Entry 8X2U (electron microscopy, 3.57 A resolution); this record covers chains G and J of the 20 polymer chains in the assembly.

== Chain G (and J) ==
Name: Radial spoke head protein 4 homolog A
From: Mus musculus
Notes: chain J of this document is another copy of the same molecule, construct and numbering; everything in this record applies to it too
UniProtKB: Q8BYM7 (RSH4A_MOUSE); residue numbers follow UniProt; this construct covers 1-716
Sequence (716 residues; row label = number of the first residue in the row):
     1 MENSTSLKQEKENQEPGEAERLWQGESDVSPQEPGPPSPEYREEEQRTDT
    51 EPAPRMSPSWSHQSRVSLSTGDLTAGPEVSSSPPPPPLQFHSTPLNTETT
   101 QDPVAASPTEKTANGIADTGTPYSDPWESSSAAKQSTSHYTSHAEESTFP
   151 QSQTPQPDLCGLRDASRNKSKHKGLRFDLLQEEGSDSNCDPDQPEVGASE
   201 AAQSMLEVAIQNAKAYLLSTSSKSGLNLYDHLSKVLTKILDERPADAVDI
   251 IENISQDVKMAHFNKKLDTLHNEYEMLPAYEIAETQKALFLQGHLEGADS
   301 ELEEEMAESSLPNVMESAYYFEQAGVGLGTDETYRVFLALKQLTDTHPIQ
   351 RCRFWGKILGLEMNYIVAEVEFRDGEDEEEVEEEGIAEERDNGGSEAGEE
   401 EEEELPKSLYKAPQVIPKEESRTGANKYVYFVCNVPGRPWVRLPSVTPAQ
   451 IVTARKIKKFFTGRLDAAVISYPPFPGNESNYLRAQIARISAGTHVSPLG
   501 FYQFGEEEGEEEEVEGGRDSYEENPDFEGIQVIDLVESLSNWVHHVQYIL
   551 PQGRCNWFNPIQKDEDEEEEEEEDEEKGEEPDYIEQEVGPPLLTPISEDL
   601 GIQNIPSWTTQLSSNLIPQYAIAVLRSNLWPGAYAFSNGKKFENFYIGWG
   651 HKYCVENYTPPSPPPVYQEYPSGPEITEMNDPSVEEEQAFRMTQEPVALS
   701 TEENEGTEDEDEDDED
Disordered / not traced: 1-205, 262-272, 292-309, 378-412, 505-518, 562-584, 694-716 (chain J: 1-204, 262-270, 292-309, 378-410, 505-518, 562-584, 694-716)

== How chain G and chain J interact ==
Pairs across the interface (78; chain G residue first):
  Ala-213(G) with Leu-240(J), hydrophobic
  Tyr-216(G) with Arg-243(J); Pro-244(J), hydrogen bond (side chain-backbone); Ala-245(J); Ala-247(J)
  Leu-217(G) with Leu-236(J), hydrophobic; Leu-240(J), hydrophobic
  Thr-220(G) with Ala-245(J)
  Ser-221(G) with Ala-245(J); Ala-247(J); Val-248(J)
  Ser-222(G) with Asp-246(J), hydrogen bond
  Lys-223(G) with Asp-249(J), salt bridge
  Leu-226(G) with Val-248(J), hydrophobic
  Asn-227(G) with Val-248(J)
  Leu-228(G) with Ala-247(J), hydrophobic; Val-248(J); Ile-251(J), hydrophobic
  Leu-232(G) with Leu-236(J), hydrophobic
  Leu-236(G) with Leu-217(J), hydrophobic
  Ile-239(G) with Tyr-216(J), hydrophobic; Leu-228(J), hydrophobic
  Leu-240(G) with Ala-213(J), hydrophobic; Leu-217(J), hydrophobic
  Arg-243(G) with Tyr-216(J)
  Pro-244(G) with Tyr-216(J), hydrogen bond (backbone-side chain)
  Ala-245(G) with Thr-220(J); Ser-221(J)
  Asp-246(G) with Ser-221(J); Ser-222(J), hydrogen bond (side chain-backbone)
  Ala-247(G) with Tyr-216(J); Ser-221(J), hydrogen bond (backbone-side chain); Leu-228(J), hydrophobic
  Val-248(G) with Ser-221(J), hydrogen bond (backbone-side chain); Ser-224(J); Leu-226(J); Asn-227(J); Leu-228(J); Lys-259(J), hydrogen bond (backbone-side chain)
  Asp-249(G) with Lys-259(J)
  Ile-251(G) with Leu-228(J), hydrophobic; His-231(J); Leu-232(J), hydrophobic
  Glu-252(G) with Ser-255(J); Lys-259(J), salt bridge
  Ser-255(G) with Ile-251(J); Glu-252(J)
  Gln-256(G) with Glu-252(J), hydrogen bond
  Lys-259(G) with Asp-249(J), salt bridge
  Phe-290(G) with Leu-616(J)
  Leu-311(G) with Gln-619(J); Tyr-620(J), hydrogen bond (backbone-side chain)
  Pro-312(G) with Tyr-620(J)
  Asn-313(G) with Tyr-620(J)
  Met-315(G) with Tyr-319(J), hydrogen bond (backbone-side chain)
  Glu-316(G) with Tyr-319(J), hydrogen bond (backbone-side chain)
  Tyr-319(G) with Asn-313(J); Met-315(J); Glu-316(J), hydrogen bond (side chain-backbone); Tyr-319(J), hydrophobic
  Tyr-320(G) with Glu-316(J), hydrogen bond
  Tyr-334(G) with Leu-616(J); Ile-617(J)
  Phe-337(G) with Ile-617(J), hydrophobic; Tyr-620(J), hydrophobic
  Leu-338(G) with Ile-617(J), hydrophobic
  Lys-341(G) with Leu-616(J); Ile-617(J)
  Leu-616(G) with Phe-290(J); Tyr-334(J), hydrophobic; Leu-338(J), hydrophobic; Lys-341(J)
  Ile-617(G) with Tyr-334(J); Phe-337(J), hydrophobic; Leu-338(J), hydrophobic
  Tyr-620(G) with Leu-311(J), hydrogen bond (side chain-backbone); Pro-312(J); Asn-313(J)
Also at the interface, not in a pair above, chain G (42 interface residues in all): His-231
Also at the interface, not in a pair above, chain J (47 interface residues in all): Asn-212, Ile-239, Leu-289, Leu-291, Tyr-320, Gln-323, Ser-614

== Summary ==
42 residues of chain G and 47 residues of chain J are in contact, with 14 hydrogen bonds and 3 salt bridges.
Polar contacts include Lys-223(G)/Asp-249(J), Glu-252(G)/Lys-259(J) and Lys-259(G)/Asp-249(J).
Both chains are Radial spoke head protein 4 homolog A (Mus musculus). Entry 8X2U (Radial spoke head-neck
dimer) was determined by electron microscopy, deposited together with 8WZB.
